8GA8 - chains A and B of the 10 polymer chains in the assembly; structure by electron microscopy, 3.50 A resolution.

Chain A:
Protein: Transcriptional regulatory protein SIN3
Organism: Saccharomyces cerevisiae
UniProtKB: P22579 (SIN3_YEAST); residue numbers follow UniProt; this construct covers 1-1536
Amino-acid sequence (1536 residues; row label = number of the first residue in the row):
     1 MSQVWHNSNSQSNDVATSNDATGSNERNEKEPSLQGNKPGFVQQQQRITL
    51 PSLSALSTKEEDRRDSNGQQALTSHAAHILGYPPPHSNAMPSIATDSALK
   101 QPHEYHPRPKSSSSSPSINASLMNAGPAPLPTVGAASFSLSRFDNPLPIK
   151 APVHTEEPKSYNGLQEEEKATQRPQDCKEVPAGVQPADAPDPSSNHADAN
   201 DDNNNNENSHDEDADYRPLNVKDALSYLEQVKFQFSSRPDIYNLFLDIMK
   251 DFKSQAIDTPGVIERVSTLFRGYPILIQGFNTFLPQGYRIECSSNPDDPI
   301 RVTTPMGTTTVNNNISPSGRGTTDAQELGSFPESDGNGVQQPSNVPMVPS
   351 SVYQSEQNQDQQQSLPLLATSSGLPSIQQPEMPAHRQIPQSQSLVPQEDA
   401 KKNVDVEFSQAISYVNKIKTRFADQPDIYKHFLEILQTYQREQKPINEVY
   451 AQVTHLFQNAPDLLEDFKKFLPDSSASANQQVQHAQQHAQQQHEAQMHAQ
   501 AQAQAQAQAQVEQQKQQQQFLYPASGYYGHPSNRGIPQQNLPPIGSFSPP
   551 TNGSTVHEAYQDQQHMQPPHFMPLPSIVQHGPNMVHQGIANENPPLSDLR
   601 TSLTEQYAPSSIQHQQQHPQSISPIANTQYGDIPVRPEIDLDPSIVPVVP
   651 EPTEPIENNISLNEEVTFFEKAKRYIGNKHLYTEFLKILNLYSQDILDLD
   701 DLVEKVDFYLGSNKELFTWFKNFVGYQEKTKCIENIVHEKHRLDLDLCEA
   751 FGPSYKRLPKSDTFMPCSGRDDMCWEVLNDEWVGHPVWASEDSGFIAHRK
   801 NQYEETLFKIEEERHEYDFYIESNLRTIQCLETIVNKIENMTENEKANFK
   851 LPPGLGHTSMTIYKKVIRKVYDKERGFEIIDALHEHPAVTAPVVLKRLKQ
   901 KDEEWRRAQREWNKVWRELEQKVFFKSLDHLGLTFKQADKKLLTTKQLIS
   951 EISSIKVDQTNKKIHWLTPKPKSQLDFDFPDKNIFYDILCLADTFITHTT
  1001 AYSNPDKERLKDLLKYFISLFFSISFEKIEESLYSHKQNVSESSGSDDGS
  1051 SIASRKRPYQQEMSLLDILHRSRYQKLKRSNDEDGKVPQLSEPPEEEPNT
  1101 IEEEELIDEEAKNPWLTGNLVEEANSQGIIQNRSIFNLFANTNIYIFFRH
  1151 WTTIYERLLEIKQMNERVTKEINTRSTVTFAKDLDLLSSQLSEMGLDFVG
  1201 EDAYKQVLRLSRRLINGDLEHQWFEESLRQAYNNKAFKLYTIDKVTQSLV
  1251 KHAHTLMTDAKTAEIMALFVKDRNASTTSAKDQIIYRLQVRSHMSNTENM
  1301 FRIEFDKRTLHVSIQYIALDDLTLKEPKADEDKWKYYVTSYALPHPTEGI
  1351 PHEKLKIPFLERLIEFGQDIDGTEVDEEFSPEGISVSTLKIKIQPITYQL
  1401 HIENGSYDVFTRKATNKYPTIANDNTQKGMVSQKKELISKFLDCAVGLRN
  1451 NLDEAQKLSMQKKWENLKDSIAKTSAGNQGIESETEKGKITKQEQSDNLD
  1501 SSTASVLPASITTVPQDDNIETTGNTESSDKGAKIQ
Not modelled in the structure: 1-658, 725-744, 789-798, 962-974, 1026-1064, 1083-1134, 1318-1536

Chain B:
Protein: Histone deacetylase RPD3
Organism: Saccharomyces cerevisiae
Notes: EC 3.5.1.98
UniProtKB: P32561 (RPD3_YEAST); numbering as in UniProt (aligned over 1-433)
Amino-acid sequence (433 residues; each row starts with the number of its first residue):
     1 MVYEATPFDPITVKPSDKRRVAYFYDADVGNYAYGAGHPMKPHRIRMAHS
    51 LIMNYGLYKKMEIYRAKPATKQEMCQFHTDEYIDFLSRVTPDNLEMFKRE
   101 SVKFNVGDDCPVFDGLYEYCSISGGGSMEGAARLNRGKCDVAVNYAGGLH
   151 HAKKSEASGFCYLNDIVLGIIELLRYHPRVLYIDIDVHHGDGVEEAFYTT
   201 DRVMTCSFHKYGEFFPGTGELRDIGVGAGKNYAVNVPLRDGIDDATYRSV
   251 FEPVIKKIMEWYQPSAVVLQCGGDSLSGDRLGCFNLSMEGHANCVNYVKS
   301 FGIPMMVVGGGGYTMRNVARTWCFETGLLNNVVLDKDLPYNEYYEYYGPD
   351 YKLSVRPSNMFNVNTPEYLDKVMTNIFANLENTKYAPSVQLNHTPRDAED
   401 LGDVEEDSAEAKDTKGGSQYARDLHVEHDNEFY
Not modelled in the structure: 384-433
Metal / ion sites: Zn2+: Asp-186, His-188, Asp-274

Interface between chain A and chain B:
Contacting residue pairs - 119 pairs, chain A then chain B:
  Phe-751(A) / Tyr-198(B)
  Phe-751(A) / Arg-222(B)  hydrogen bond (backbone-side chain)
  Phe-751(A) / Gly-225(B)
  Phe-751(A) / Val-226(B)  hydrophobic
  Phe-751(A) / Lys-230(B)
  Gly-752(A) / Arg-222(B)
  Pro-753(A) / Arg-222(B)
  Ser-754(A) / Glu-220(B)  hydrogen bond
  Ser-754(A) / Asp-223(B)  hydrogen bond
  Tyr-755(A) / Glu-194(B)
  Tyr-755(A) / Tyr-198(B)  hydrophobic
  Met-765(A) / Thr-79(B)
  Met-765(A) / Lys-154(B)
  Pro-766(A) / Thr-79(B)
  Pro-766(A) / Asp-80(B)  hydrogen bond (backbone-backbone)
  Cys-767(A) / Thr-79(B)
  Ser-768(A) / Asp-80(B)  hydrogen bond
  Gly-769(A) / Gln-72(B)
  Gly-769(A) / Cys-75(B)
  Gly-769(A) / Gln-76(B)
  Arg-770(A) / Cys-75(B)
  Arg-770(A) / Gln-76(B)  hydrogen bond (side chain-backbone)
  Arg-770(A) / Phe-77(B)
  Arg-770(A) / Lys-154(B)
  Asp-771(A) / Arg-175(B)  salt bridge
  Met-773(A) / Arg-202(B)
  Cys-774(A) / Gln-76(B)
  Cys-774(A) / Ile-171(B)  hydrophobic
  Cys-774(A) / Arg-175(B)
  Glu-776(A) / Arg-202(B)  salt bridge
  Val-777(A) / Ala-196(B)
  Val-777(A) / Thr-200(B)
  Val-777(A) / Arg-202(B)
  Leu-778(A) / Gln-76(B)
  Leu-778(A) / Phe-77(B)  hydrophobic
  Leu-778(A) / Ile-171(B)  hydrophobic
  Leu-778(A) / Ala-196(B)
  Asn-779(A) / Lys-154(B)
  Asn-779(A) / Glu-195(B)  hydrogen bond (side chain-backbone)
  Asn-779(A) / Ala-196(B)  hydrogen bond (backbone-backbone)
  Asn-779(A) / Thr-199(B)
  Trp-782(A) / Glu-195(B)
  Trp-782(A) / Thr-199(B)
  Trp-782(A) / Val-226(B)
  Val-783(A) / Glu-195(B)
  His-785(A) / Gly-217(B)
  His-785(A) / Thr-218(B)
  Pro-786(A) / Phe-215(B)
  Pro-786(A) / Pro-216(B)
  Pro-786(A) / Gly-217(B)
  Val-787(A) / Tyr-211(B)
  Val-787(A) / Gly-217(B)  hydrogen bond (backbone-backbone)
  Val-787(A) / Glu-220(B)
  Trp-788(A) / Gly-212(B)
  Trp-788(A) / Glu-213(B)  hydrogen bond
  Lys-800(A) / Asp-279(B)
  Lys-800(A) / Arg-280(B)  hydrogen bond (side chain-backbone)
  Leu-807(A) / Arg-316(B)
  Phe-808(A) / Asp-279(B)
  Phe-808(A) / Arg-280(B)
  Glu-811(A) / Met-315(B)
  Glu-811(A) / Arg-316(B)  salt bridge
  Glu-811(A) / Tyr-346(B)
  Glu-812(A) / Ala-36(B)
  Arg-814(A) / Glu-345(B)  hydrogen bond (side chain-backbone)
  Arg-814(A) / Tyr-346(B)  hydrogen bond (backbone-side chain)
  His-815(A) / Lys-41(B)
  His-815(A) / Met-315(B)
  His-815(A) / Tyr-346(B)  hydrogen bond (backbone-side chain)
  Asp-818(A) / His-43(B)  salt bridge
  Asp-818(A) / Tyr-343(B)
  Asp-818(A) / Tyr-346(B)
  Phe-819(A) / Asn-31(B)
  Phe-819(A) / Tyr-32(B)
  Phe-819(A) / Ala-33(B)  hydrophobic
  Glu-822(A) / Tyr-343(B)  hydrogen bond
  Arg-826(A) / Ala-27(B)
  Arg-826(A) / Asp-28(B)  salt bridge
  His-857(A) / Asp-28(B)  salt bridge
  Thr-858(A) / Asp-28(B)  hydrogen bond
  Thr-858(A) / Arg-65(B)
  Ser-859(A) / Asp-28(B)
  Ser-859(A) / Tyr-32(B)
  Thr-861(A) / Gly-115(B)
  Ile-862(A) / Asp-28(B)
  Ile-862(A) / Asn-31(B)
  Lys-865(A) / Asn-31(B)  hydrogen bond (side chain-backbone)
  Lys-865(A) / Asp-114(B)
  Arg-868(A) / Asp-92(B)  salt bridge
  Asn-913(A) / Glu-345(B)  hydrogen bond
  Glu-920(A) / Gly-348(B)
  Glu-920(A) / Pro-349(B)
  Phe-924(A) / Arg-316(B)
  Phe-924(A) / Pro-349(B)  hydrophobic
  Phe-924(A) / Arg-356(B)
  Phe-925(A) / Arg-356(B)
  Leu-928(A) / Arg-356(B)
  Leu-928(A) / Ser-358(B)
  Leu-928(A) / Asn-359(B)
  His-930(A) / Ser-358(B)  hydrogen bond
  His-930(A) / Asn-359(B)
  Leu-931(A) / Asn-359(B)
  Ser-1176(A) / Lys-352(B)  hydrogen bond (backbone-side chain)
  Val-1178(A) / Asp-337(B)
  Phe-1180(A) / Leu-338(B)
  Phe-1180(A) / Pro-339(B)  hydrophobic
  Phe-1180(A) / Tyr-340(B)
  Phe-1180(A) / Tyr-344(B)
  Ala-1181(A) / Tyr-344(B)
  Ala-1181(A) / Tyr-351(B)  hydrophobic
  Leu-1184(A) / Tyr-344(B)  hydrophobic
  Leu-1184(A) / Glu-345(B)
  Leu-1184(A) / Tyr-351(B)
  Leu-1186(A) / Gly-348(B)
  Leu-1186(A) / Pro-349(B)  hydrophobic
  Leu-1186(A) / Tyr-351(B)
  Leu-1187(A) / Pro-349(B)
  Asn-1234(A) / Asn-359(B)  hydrogen bond (backbone-side chain)
  Lys-1235(A) / Asn-359(B)
Other interface residues (no listed pair), chain A (66 interface residues in all): Asp-780, Gly-784, Arg-799, Ser-823, Leu-825, Met-860, Asp-929, Phe-1237
Other interface residues (no listed pair), chain B (73 interface residues in all): Asp-26, Gly-37, Arg-46, His-78, Glu-118, Val-167, Leu-174, His-189, Asp-191, Phe-197, Asp-240, Gly-278, Glu-342

Overview:
66 residues of chain A and 73 residues of chain B are in contact, with 21 hydrogen bonds and 7 salt bridges.
Among the polar pairs are Asp-771(A)/Arg-175(B), Glu-776(A)/Arg-202(B) and Glu-811(A)/Arg-316(B). Asp-186(B),
His-188(B) and Asp-274(B) form the Zn2+ site.
Chain A is Transcriptional regulatory protein SIN3 and chain B is Histone deacetylase RPD3, both from
Saccharomyces cerevisiae; the structure, Structure of the yeast (HDAC) Rpd3L complex, was determined by
electron microscopy.
